Entry 6SF4 (X-ray diffraction, 1.70 A resolution); this record covers chains A and B.

== Chain A (and B) ==
Protein: Ribonucleoside-diphosphate reductase, beta subunit 1
From: Leeuwenhoekiella blandensis (strain CECT 7118 / CCUG 51940 / MED217)
Notes: EC 1.17.4.1; chain B of this document is another copy of the same molecule, construct and numbering; everything in this record applies to it too
UniProtKB: A3XHF9 (A3XHF9_LEEBM); residue numbers follow UniProt; this construct covers 100-427
Sequence (348 residues; each row starts with the number of its first residue):
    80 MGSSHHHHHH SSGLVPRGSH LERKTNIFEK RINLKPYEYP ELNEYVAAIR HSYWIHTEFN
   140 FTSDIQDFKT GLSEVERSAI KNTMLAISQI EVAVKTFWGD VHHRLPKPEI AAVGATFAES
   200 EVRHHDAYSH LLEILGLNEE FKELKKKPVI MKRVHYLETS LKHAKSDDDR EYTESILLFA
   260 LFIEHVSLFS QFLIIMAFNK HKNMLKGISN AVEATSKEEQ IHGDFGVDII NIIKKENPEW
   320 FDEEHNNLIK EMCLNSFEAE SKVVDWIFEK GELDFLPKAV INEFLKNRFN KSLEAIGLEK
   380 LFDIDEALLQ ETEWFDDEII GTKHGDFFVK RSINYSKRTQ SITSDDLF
Disordered / not traced: 80-102, 399-427 (chain B: 80-103, 399-427)
Differences from the reference sequence: initiating methionine (80); expression tag (81-99)
Reported in the primary citation:
  - contacts within the chain: Phe176-Leu240 (hydrophobic contact), Leu236-Ile262 (hydrophobic contact), Glu263-His301 (hydrogen bond)
  - conformationally variable residues (domain motion, loop rearrangement, order/disorder transition): Lys174, Pro227 to Ser245
  - self-association interface (contacts with another copy of this molecule); pairs are residue here / residue on that copy: Lys109-Glu237 (salt bridge)

== Interface between chain A and chain B ==
Pairs across the interface - 66 pairs, chain A then chain B:
  Lys109(A) - Glu237(B)  salt bridge
  Ile111(A) - Gln168(B)  hydrogen bond (backbone-side chain)
  Ile111(A) - Met230(B)  hydrophobic
  Ile111(A) - Val233(B)  hydrophobic
  Ile111(A) - His234(B)
  Asn112(A) - Gln168(B)
  Asn112(A) - Phe220(B)
  Leu113(A) - Ser167(B)
  Leu113(A) - Gln168(B)  hydrogen bond (backbone-side chain)
  Leu113(A) - Val171(B)  hydrophobic
  Leu113(A) - His204(B)
  Leu113(A) - Ser208(B)
  Leu113(A) - Phe220(B)  hydrophobic
  Lys114(A) - Ser208(B)  hydrogen bond
  Lys114(A) - Glu212(B)  salt bridge
  Lys114(A) - Phe220(B)
  Pro115(A) - Lys221(B)
  Tyr116(A) - Asp205(B)
  Arg129(A) - Tyr132(B)
  Arg129(A) - Ile134(B)
  Arg129(A) - Val201(B)
  Arg129(A) - Arg202(B)
  Arg129(A) - Asp205(B)  salt bridge
  Tyr132(A) - Arg129(B)
  Tyr132(A) - Tyr132(B)  hydrophobic
  Ile134(A) - Arg129(B)
  Ser167(A) - Leu113(B)
  Gln168(A) - Ile111(B)  hydrogen bond (side chain-backbone)
  Gln168(A) - Asn112(B)
  Gln168(A) - Leu113(B)  hydrogen bond (side chain-backbone)
  Val171(A) - Leu113(B)  hydrophobic
  Lys174(A) - Ala190(B)
  Thr175(A) - His181(B)  hydrogen bond
  Asp179(A) - His181(B)  salt bridge
  Asp179(A) - His182(B)  salt bridge
  His181(A) - Thr175(B)
  His181(A) - Asp179(B)  salt bridge
  His182(A) - Asp179(B)  salt bridge
  His182(A) - His182(B)
  Ala190(A) - Lys174(B)
  Ala191(A) - Val201(B)  hydrophobic
  Ala194(A) - Glu198(B)
  Ala194(A) - Val201(B)  hydrophobic
  Thr195(A) - Glu198(B)
  Glu198(A) - Ala194(B)
  Glu198(A) - Thr195(B)
  Glu198(A) - Glu198(B)
  Val201(A) - Arg129(B)
  Val201(A) - Ala191(B)  hydrophobic
  Val201(A) - Ala194(B)  hydrophobic
  Arg202(A) - Arg129(B)
  His204(A) - Leu113(B)
  Asp205(A) - Tyr116(B)
  Asp205(A) - Val125(B)
  Asp205(A) - Arg129(B)  salt bridge
  Ser208(A) - Leu113(B)
  Ser208(A) - Lys114(B)
  Glu212(A) - Lys114(B)  salt bridge
  Phe220(A) - Asn112(B)
  Phe220(A) - Leu113(B)  hydrophobic
  Phe220(A) - Lys114(B)
  Lys221(A) - Pro115(B)
  Met230(A) - Ile111(B)  hydrophobic
  Val233(A) - Ile111(B)  hydrophobic
  His234(A) - Ile111(B)
  Glu237(A) - Lys109(B)  salt bridge
Other interface residues (no listed pair), chain A (41 interface residues in all): Val125, Gly178, Pro187, Ala197, Asn217, Leu223
Other interface residues (no listed pair), chain B (41 interface residues in all): Gly178, Pro187, Ala197, Asn217, Leu223

== Summary ==
Chain A and chain B each contribute 41 residues to their interface, with 6 hydrogen bonds and 10 salt bridges.
Polar pairs include Lys109(A)-Glu237(B), Lys114(A)-Glu212(B) and Arg129(A)-Asp205(B). From the paper:
conformational variability at Lys174(A) and Pro227(A); a self-association interface involving Lys109(A) and
Glu237(A).
Chain A and chain B are both Ribonucleoside-diphosphate reductase, beta subunit 1 (Leeuwenhoekiella blandensis
(strain CECT 7118 / CCUG 51940 / MED217)); the structure, Apo form of the ribonucleotide reductase NrdB
protein from Leeuwenhoekiella blandensis, was determined by X-ray diffraction (same publication as 6SF5).
